Entry 9D35 (electron microscopy, 3.26 A resolution); this record covers chains B and C of the 9 polymer chains in the assembly.

== Chain B ==
Name: Proteasome subunit alpha type-2
From: Saccharomyces cerevisiae
Reference sequence: P23639 (PSA2_YEAST); numbering as in UniProt (aligned over 1-250)
Chain sequence (250 residues; row label = number of the first residue in the row):
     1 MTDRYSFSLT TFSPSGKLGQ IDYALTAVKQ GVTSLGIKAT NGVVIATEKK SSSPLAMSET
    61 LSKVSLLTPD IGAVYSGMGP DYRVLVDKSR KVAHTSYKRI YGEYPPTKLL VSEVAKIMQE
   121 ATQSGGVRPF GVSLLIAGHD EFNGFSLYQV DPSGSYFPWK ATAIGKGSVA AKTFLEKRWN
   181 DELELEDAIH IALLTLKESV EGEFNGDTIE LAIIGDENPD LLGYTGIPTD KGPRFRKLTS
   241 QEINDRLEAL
Disordered / not traced: 1
Swiss-Prot annotation at these positions:
  - cross-link: K108 (Glycyl lysine isopeptide (Lys-Gly) (interchain with G-Cter in ubiquitin))

== Chain C ==
Name: Proteasome subunit alpha type-3
From: Saccharomyces cerevisiae
Reference sequence: P23638 (PSA3_YEAST); residues 1-258 here = UniProt positions 1-258
Chain sequence (258 residues; numbered 1 to 258; the number before each row is that of its first residue):
     1 MGSRRYDSRT TIFSPEGRLY QVEYALESIS HAGTAIGIMA SDGIVLAAER KVTSTLLEQD
    61 TSTEKLYKLN DKIAVAVAGL TADAEILINT ARIHAQNYLK TYNEDIPVEI LVRRLSDIKQ
   121 GYTQHGGLRP FGVSFIYAGY DDRYGYQLYT SNPSGNYTGW KAISVGANTS AAQTLLQMDY
   181 KDDMKVDDAI ELALKTLSKT TDSSALTYDR LEFATIRKGA NDGEVYQKIF KPQEIKDILV
   241 KTGITKKDED EEADEDMK
Disordered / not traced: 1-13, 246-258
Swiss-Prot annotation at these positions:
  - cross-link (Glycyl lysine isopeptide (Lys-Gly)): K100 (interchain with G-Cter in ubiquitin), K199 (interchain with G-Cter in ubiquitin), K231 (interchain with G-Cter in ubiquitin)

== Interface between chain B and chain C ==
Contacting residue pairs - 56 pairs, chain B then chain C:
  T2(B) with Y20(C); Y24(C), hydrogen bond (backbone-side chain)
  D3(B) with Q21(C), hydrogen bond
  Y5(B) with S14(C); Q21(C); T123(C), hydrogen bond (side chain-backbone); Q124(C), hydrogen bond (side chain-backbone); G126(C)
  S6(B) with G126(C)
  S8(B) with G126(C); G127(C), hydrogen bond (side chain-backbone); L128(C); R129(C), hydrogen bond (side chain-backbone)
  T10(B) with R129(C)
  T11(B) with Q21(C)
  F12(B) with Y24(C); S28(C); R129(C); P130(C)
  S13(B) with Y24(C)
  P14(B) with Y24(C)
  S15(B) with E27(C); H31(C)
  G16(B) with Y24(C); S28(C), hydrogen bond (backbone-side chain)
  L18(B) with R129(C)
  K38(B) with E58(C), salt bridge
  S112(B) with E85(C), hydrogen bond
  K116(B) with I86(C)
  Q119(B) with A82(C); D83(C); I86(C); R129(C)
  T122(B) with R129(C)
  Q123(B) with Y122(C); G127(C); L128(C); F131(C)
  G125(B) with G127(C)
  S153(B) with A82(C)
  G154(B) with A82(C)
  S155(B) with A82(C)
  Y156(B) with E85(C), hydrogen bond
  F157(B) with L57(C), hydrophobic
  P158(B) with L57(C); E58(C), hydrogen bond (backbone-backbone); S62(C)
  W159(B) with L56(C)
  K160(B) with T55(C), hydrogen bond (side chain-backbone); L56(C), hydrogen bond (backbone-backbone); E58(C)
  A161(B) with L56(C)
  L175(B) with L56(C), hydrophobic
  E176(B) with S54(C); T55(C), hydrogen bond; L56(C)
Also at the interface, not in a pair above, chain B (35 interface residues in all): R4, S124, K172, W179
Also at the interface, not in a pair above, chain C (32 interface residues in all): P15, A25, L80, T81, H125, G132

== In short ==
35 residues of chain B and 32 residues of chain C are in contact, with 13 hydrogen bonds and 1 salt bridge.
Among the polar pairs are K38(B)-E58(C), T2(B)-Y24(C) and D3(B)-Q21(C).
Chain B is Proteasome subunit alpha type-2 and chain C is Proteasome subunit alpha type-3, both from
Saccharomyces cerevisiae; the structure, Proteasome core particle assembly intermediate 5-alpha/3-beta/Ump1
purified from Saccharomyces cerevisiae, was determined by electron microscopy.
